Entry 6ZO1 (X-ray diffraction, 1.61 A resolution); this record covers chains BBB and CCC of the 3 polymer chains in the assembly.

# Chain BBB
Name: Urease subunit beta
Source organism: Sporosarcina pasteurii
Notes: EC 3.5.1.5
UniProtKB: P41021 (URE2_SPOPA); residue numbers follow UniProt; this construct covers 5-126
Chain sequence (122 residues; row label = number of the first residue in the row):
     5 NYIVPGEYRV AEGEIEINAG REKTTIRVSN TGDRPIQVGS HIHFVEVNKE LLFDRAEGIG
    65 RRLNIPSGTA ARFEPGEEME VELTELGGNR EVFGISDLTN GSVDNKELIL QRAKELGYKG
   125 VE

# Chain CCC
Name: Urease subunit alpha
Source organism: Sporosarcina pasteurii
Notes: EC 3.5.1.5
UniProtKB: A0A0H3YL32 (A0A0H3YL32_SPOPA); residue numbers follow UniProt; this construct covers 1-570
Chain sequence (570 residues; numbered 1 to 570; the number before each row is that of its first residue):
     1 MKINRQQYAE SYGPTVGDQV RLADTDLWIE VEKDYTTYGD EANFGGGKVL REGMGENGTY
    61 TRTENVLDLL LTNALILDYT GIYKADIGVK DGYIVGIGKG GNPDIMDGVT PNMIVGTATE
   121 VIAAEGKIVT AGGIDTHVHF INPDQVDVAL ANGITTLFGG GTGPAEGSKA TTVTPGPWNI
   181 EKMLKSTEGL PINVGILGKG HGSSIAPIME QIDAGAAGLK IHEDWGATPA SIDRSLTVAD
   241 EADVQVAIHS DTLNEAGFLE DTLRAINGRV IHSFHVEGAG GGHAPDIMAM AGHPNVLPSS
   301 TNPTRPFTVN TIDEHLDMLM VCHHLKQNIP EDVAFADSRI RPETIAAEDI LHDLGIISMM
   361 STDALAMGRA GEMVLRTWQT ADKMKKQRGP LAEEKNGSDN FRAKRYVSKY TINPAIAQGI
   421 AHEVGSIEEG KFADLVLWEP KFFGVKADRV IKGGIIAYAQ IGDPSASIPT PQPVMGRRMY
   481 GTVGDLIHDT NITFMSKSSI QQGVPAKLGL KRRIGTVKNC RNIGKKDMKW NDVTTDIDIN
   541 PETYEVKVDG EVLTCEPVKE LPMAQRYFLF
Modified / non-standard residues: Lys220 (lysine nz-carboxylic acid; KCX); Cys322 (3,5-dimethylcatechol cysteine; QO5)
Ion coordination: Ni2+ site 1: His137, His139, Lys220, Asp363 (together with hydroxide ion); Ni2+ site 2: Lys220, His249, His275 (together with hydroxide ion)
Residues lining bound ligands: hydroxide ion (OH): His137, His139, Lys220, His249, His275, Gly280, Asp363, Ala366

# Interface between chain BBB and chain CCC
Pairs across the interface (94; chain BBB residue first):
  Ile7(BBB) - Arg21(CCC)
  Ile7(BBB) - Asp24(CCC)
  Val8(BBB) - Arg21(CCC)  hydrogen bond (backbone-side chain)
  Pro9(BBB) - Ala23(CCC)
  Pro9(BBB) - Asp24(CCC)
  Pro9(BBB) - Lys441(CCC)
  Pro9(BBB) - Tyr567(CCC)
  Gly10(BBB) - Val20(CCC)
  Gly10(BBB) - Arg21(CCC)
  Gly10(BBB) - Ala23(CCC)  hydrogen bond (backbone-backbone)
  Gly10(BBB) - Pro440(CCC)
  Gly10(BBB) - Lys441(CCC)
  Glu11(BBB) - Val20(CCC)
  Glu11(BBB) - Arg21(CCC)  salt bridge
  Glu11(BBB) - Trp28(CCC)
  Tyr12(BBB) - Ala9(CCC)
  Tyr12(BBB) - Pro14(CCC)
  Tyr12(BBB) - Gln19(CCC)
  Tyr12(BBB) - Val20(CCC)  hydrophobic
  Tyr12(BBB) - Gly126(CCC)
  Arg13(BBB) - Asp18(CCC)
  Arg13(BBB) - Gln19(CCC)  hydrogen bond
  Arg13(BBB) - Trp28(CCC)
  Val14(BBB) - Arg5(CCC)
  Val14(BBB) - Gln6(CCC)
  Val14(BBB) - Ala9(CCC)  hydrophobic
  Val14(BBB) - Asp18(CCC)
  Ala15(BBB) - Arg5(CCC)
  Ala15(BBB) - Gly17(CCC)
  Ala15(BBB) - Asp18(CCC)  hydrogen bond (backbone-side chain)
  Glu16(BBB) - Arg5(CCC)  hydrogen bond (backbone-side chain)
  Gly17(BBB) - Arg5(CCC)
  Glu18(BBB) - Lys2(CCC)
  Glu18(BBB) - Ile3(CCC)
  Glu18(BBB) - Arg5(CCC)
  Ile19(BBB) - Lys2(CCC)
  Ile19(BBB) - Ile3(CCC)  hydrogen bond (backbone-backbone)
  Ile19(BBB) - Arg5(CCC)
  Ile19(BBB) - Tyr8(CCC)  hydrophobic
  Ile19(BBB) - Tyr38(CCC)  hydrophobic
  Glu20(BBB) - Met1(CCC)
  Glu20(BBB) - Lys2(CCC)
  Glu20(BBB) - Tyr38(CCC)
  Ile21(BBB) - Met1(CCC)  hydrogen bond (backbone-backbone)
  Ile21(BBB) - Ile3(CCC)  hydrophobic
  Ile21(BBB) - Tyr38(CCC)
  Ile21(BBB) - Gly39(CCC)
  Asn22(BBB) - Tyr38(CCC)  hydrogen bond (backbone-backbone)
  Asn22(BBB) - Gly39(CCC)
  Arg25(BBB) - Asp40(CCC)  salt bridge
  Arg25(BBB) - Asp107(CCC)  salt bridge
  Gly43(BBB) - Gly47(CCC)
  Ser44(BBB) - Val49(CCC)
  His45(BBB) - Gly39(CCC)  hydrogen bond (side chain-backbone)
  His45(BBB) - Asp40(CCC)  salt bridge
  His45(BBB) - Val49(CCC)
  His45(BBB) - Met54(CCC)
  His45(BBB) - Ile105(CCC)
  Ile46(BBB) - Met54(CCC)
  Arg66(BBB) - Gly39(CCC)  hydrogen bond (side chain-backbone)
  Arg66(BBB) - Asp40(CCC)  salt bridge
  Asn68(BBB) - Met1(CCC)
  Pro70(BBB) - Met1(CCC)
  Pro70(BBB) - Ile3(CCC)  hydrophobic
  Pro70(BBB) - Tyr12(CCC)
  Ser71(BBB) - Tyr12(CCC)  hydrogen bond (backbone-side chain)
  Ser71(BBB) - Gly39(CCC)
  Ser71(BBB) - Glu41(CCC)  hydrogen bond (side chain-backbone)
  Ser71(BBB) - Asn43(CCC)  hydrogen bond
  Ser71(BBB) - Val49(CCC)
  Gly72(BBB) - Asn43(CCC)
  Gly72(BBB) - Lys48(CCC)  hydrogen bond (backbone-side chain)
  Gly72(BBB) - Val49(CCC)
  Leu90(BBB) - Ile105(CCC)
  Gly91(BBB) - Asp104(CCC)
  Gly91(BBB) - Ile105(CCC)  hydrogen bond (backbone-backbone)
  Gly91(BBB) - Met106(CCC)
  Gly91(BBB) - Asp107(CCC)
  Gly92(BBB) - Pro103(CCC)
  Gly92(BBB) - Ile105(CCC)
  Gly92(BBB) - Met106(CCC)  hydrogen bond (backbone-backbone)
  Gly92(BBB) - Asp107(CCC)  hydrogen bond (backbone-side chain)
  Asn93(BBB) - Pro103(CCC)  hydrogen bond (backbone-backbone)
  Asn93(BBB) - Asp104(CCC)
  Arg94(BBB) - Asp104(CCC)  hydrogen bond (backbone-backbone)
  Glu95(BBB) - Asp104(CCC)  hydrogen bond (backbone-backbone)
  Glu95(BBB) - Ile105(CCC)
  Phe97(BBB) - Glu52(CCC)
  Phe97(BBB) - Gly53(CCC)
  Phe97(BBB) - Thr59(CCC)
  Phe97(BBB) - Asp104(CCC)
  Gly98(BBB) - Glu52(CCC)
  Ile99(BBB) - Glu52(CCC)  hydrogen bond (backbone-side chain)
  Ile99(BBB) - Gly53(CCC)
Also at the interface, not in a pair above, chain BBB (39 interface residues in all): Tyr6, Ile69, Thr73, Val96
Also at the interface, not in a pair above, chain CCC (47 interface residues in all): Asn4, Gly13, Thr15, Val16, Asp26, Thr37, Arg51, Gly397, Arg566

# Summary
The interface between chain BBB and chain CCC involves 39 residues on one side and 47 on the other, with 21
hydrogen bonds and 5 salt bridges. Polar pairs include Glu11(BBB)-Arg21(CCC), Arg25(BBB)-Asp40(CCC) and
Arg25(BBB)-Asp107(CCC). Ligands of chain CCC: hydroxide ion.
Here chain BBB is Urease subunit beta and chain CCC is Urease subunit alpha, both from Sporosarcina pasteurii.
Entry 6ZO1 (1.61 A resolution 3,5-dimethylcatechol (3,5-dimethylbenzene-1,2-diol) inhibited Sporosarcina
pasteurii urease) was determined by X-ray diffraction together with 6ZNY, 6ZNZ, 6ZO0, 6ZO2 and 6ZO3 from the
same study.
